Entry 6K15 (electron microscopy, 3.40 A resolution); this record covers chains D and G of the 13 polymer chains in the assembly.

Chain D:
Protein: Chromatin structure-remodeling complex protein RSC8
Source organism: Saccharomyces cerevisiae S288C
UniProtKB: P43609 (RSC8_YEAST); numbering as in UniProt (aligned over 1-557)
Sequence (557 residues; numbered 1 to 557; the number before each row is that of its first residue):
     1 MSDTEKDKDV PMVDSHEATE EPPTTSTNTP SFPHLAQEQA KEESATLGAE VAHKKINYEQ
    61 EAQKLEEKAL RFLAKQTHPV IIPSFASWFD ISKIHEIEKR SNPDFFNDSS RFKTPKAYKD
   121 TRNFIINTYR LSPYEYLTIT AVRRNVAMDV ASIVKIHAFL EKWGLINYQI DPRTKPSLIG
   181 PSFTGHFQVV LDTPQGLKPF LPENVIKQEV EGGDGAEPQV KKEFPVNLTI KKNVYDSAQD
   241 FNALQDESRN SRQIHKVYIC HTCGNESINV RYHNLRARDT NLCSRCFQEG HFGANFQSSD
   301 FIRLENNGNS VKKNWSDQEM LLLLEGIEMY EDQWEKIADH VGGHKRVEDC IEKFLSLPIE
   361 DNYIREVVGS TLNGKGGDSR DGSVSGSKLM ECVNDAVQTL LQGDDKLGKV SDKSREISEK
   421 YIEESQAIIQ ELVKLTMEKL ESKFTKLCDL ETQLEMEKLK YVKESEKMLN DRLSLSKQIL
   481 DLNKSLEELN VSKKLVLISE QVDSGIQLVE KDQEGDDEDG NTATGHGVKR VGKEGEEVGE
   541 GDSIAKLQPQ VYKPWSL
Disordered / not traced: 1-66, 203-220, 247-310, 369-386, 400-414, 487-557

Chain G:
Protein: Chromatin structure-remodeling complex subunit SFH1
Source organism: Saccharomyces cerevisiae S288C
UniProtKB: Q06168 (SFH1_YEAST); residues 1-426 here = UniProt positions 1-426
Sequence (426 residues; each row starts with the number of its first residue):
     1 MSHQNQLIPQ AYISNFHNRL TNEDDGIPIF TMAQQTRQHK RAKVVNYAEY DNDLFDEFNM
    61 NGSNFNNADT HYKDNAVSHE NTPALTNGVT MDGSEYNVLE NMNGADSIIS NNKYDAGSNM
   121 VVESLSGLNS NNNASNGPSN KAQAQDIGNA VLPDLQDQHH NPFNILRYPK IRDTFINGKV
   181 VSPYRLNTDQ ETKANANSGE AIMIPITLDI EHMGHTIKDQ FLWNYNDDSI SPEEFASIYC
   241 KDLDMTSATL QTQIANIIKE QLKDLENIAA TEIMSDLHVI INLTCNLQDR FFEDNFQWNL
   301 NDKSLTPERF ATSIVQDLGL TREFIPLISQ SLHETILKIK KDWVDGHLIQ DHVPNDAAFG
   361 YLSGIRLDID ELGSNWCPRV EILTKEEIQK REIEKERNLR RLKRETDRLS RRGRRRLDDL
   421 ETTMRM
Disordered / not traced: 1-4, 33-147, 187-197, 367-373, 384-426
Swiss-Prot annotation at these positions:
  - modified residue: S78 (Phosphoserine)
From the paper describing this entry:
  - mutagenesis - R400A, R401A, K403A, R404A: decreased binding to nucleosome

Chain D / chain G interface:
Contacting residue pairs (50):
  S109(D) - D276(G)
  S110(D) - D276(G)
  S110(D) - H278(G)
  R111(D) - D351(G)  salt bridge
  F112(D) - H278(G)
  F112(D) - Y361(G)
  F112(D) - L362(G)  hydrophobic
  K116(D) - R366(G)
  A117(D) - G360(G)
  D120(D) - R366(G)  salt bridge
  F124(D) - F359(G)  hydrophobic
  T138(D) - D317(G)  hydrogen bond
  T140(D) - I314(G)
  T140(D) - D317(G)  hydrogen bond
  T140(D) - P378(G)
  R143(D) - F310(G)
  R143(D) - I314(G)
  R143(D) - S374(G)
  R143(D) - P378(G)
  R144(D) - S374(G)  hydrogen bond (backbone-backbone)
  R144(D) - W376(G)
  N145(D) - F359(G)
  N145(D) - S374(G)
  V146(D) - F359(G)  hydrophobic
  V146(D) - S374(G)  hydrogen bond (backbone-side chain)
  A147(D) - D356(G)
  A147(D) - G360(G)
  A147(D) - Y361(G)  hydrogen bond (backbone-backbone)
  A147(D) - S374(G)
  M148(D) - Q297(G)
  M148(D) - Y361(G)
  D149(D) - H278(G)  salt bridge
  D149(D) - Q297(G)
  D149(D) - W298(G)
  D149(D) - N299(G)
  D149(D) - Y361(G)  hydrogen bond
  V150(D) - Q297(G)
  V150(D) - W298(G)  hydrophobic
  V150(D) - F310(G)  hydrophobic
  A151(D) - D302(G)
  A151(D) - L305(G)  hydrophobic
  S152(D) - Y361(G)
  P176(D) - Q316(G)
  L178(D) - T312(G)
  L178(D) - Q316(G)
  L178(D) - R322(G)
  L178(D) - I325(G)  hydrophobic
  I179(D) - L320(G)
  I179(D) - T321(G)
  I179(D) - R322(G)  hydrogen bond (backbone-side chain)
Interface residues without a listed pair, chain D (30 interface residues in all): K113, I139, A141, V154, S177, G180, S182
Interface residues without a listed pair, chain G (33 interface residues in all): D154, F296, S313, P354, A357, N375, C377

Summary:
30 residues of chain D face 33 of chain G across their interface, with 7 hydrogen bonds and 3 salt bridges.
Polar pairs include R111(D)-D351(G), D120(D)-R366(G) and D149(D)-H278(G). The paper reports that R400A, R401A
and K403A of chain G, among others, reduce binding to nucleosome.
Chain D is Chromatin structure-remodeling complex protein RSC8 and chain G is Chromatin structure-remodeling
complex subunit SFH1, both from Saccharomyces cerevisiae S288C; the structure, RSC substrate-recruitment
module, was determined by electron microscopy (same publication as 6KW3 and 6KW4).
